PDB entry 8PSN | electron microscopy, 2.73 A resolution | chains C and S of the 6 polymer chains in the assembly

== Chain C ==
Name: RNA-dependent RNA polymerase
Source organism: Tilapia lake virus
Reference sequence: A0A7G3S745 (A0A7G3S745_9VIRU); residues 1-457 here = UniProt positions 1-457
Sequence (478 residues; numbered 1 to 478; the number before each row is that of its first residue):
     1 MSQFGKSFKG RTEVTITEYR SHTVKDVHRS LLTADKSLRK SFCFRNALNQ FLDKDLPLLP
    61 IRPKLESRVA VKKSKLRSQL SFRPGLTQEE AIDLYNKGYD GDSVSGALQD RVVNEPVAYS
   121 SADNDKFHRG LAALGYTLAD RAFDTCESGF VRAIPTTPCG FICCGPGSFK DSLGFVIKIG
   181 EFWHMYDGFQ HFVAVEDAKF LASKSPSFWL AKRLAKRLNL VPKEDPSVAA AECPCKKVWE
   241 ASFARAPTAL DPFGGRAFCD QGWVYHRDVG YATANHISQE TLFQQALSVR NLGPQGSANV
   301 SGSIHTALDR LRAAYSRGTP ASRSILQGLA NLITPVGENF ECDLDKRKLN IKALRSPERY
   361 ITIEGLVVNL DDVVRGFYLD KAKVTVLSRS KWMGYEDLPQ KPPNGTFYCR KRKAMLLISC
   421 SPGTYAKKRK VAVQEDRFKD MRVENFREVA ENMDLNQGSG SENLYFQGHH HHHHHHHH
Not modelled in the structure: 430-478
Construct notes: conflict Lys391 (Arg in A0A7G3S745); expression tag (458-478)
Metal / ion sites: Zn2+ site 1: Cys146, Cys159, Cys163, Cys164; Zn2+ site 2: His184, His191, Cys233, Cys235
From the paper describing this entry:
  - contacts within the chain: Arg217-Asp251 (salt bridge), Arg217-Phe253, Arg217-Trp263

== Chain S ==
Molecule: 5' vRNA end - vRNA loop
Sequence (40 nucleotides; numbered -24 to 15; the number before each row is that of its first residue; numbers below 1 keep their minus sign (G-24 is residue -24)):
   -24 GCAAAUCUUU CUCACGUCCU GACUUGUGAG UAAAAUUUGG
Not modelled in the structure: -24 to 0

== Interface between chain C and chain S ==
Residue-residue contacts - 9 pairs, chain C then chain S:
  Val27(C) with U11(S), hydrogen bond to the base
  His28(C) with U11(S), base contact
  Arg29(C) with U11(S), hydrogen bond to the base; U12(S), base contact; U13(S), hydrogen bond to the sugar; G14(S), salt bridge to the phosphate
  Leu31(C) with U11(S), phosphate contact; U12(S), base contact
  Thr33(C) with U11(S), hydrogen bond to the phosphate
Other interface residues (no listed pair), chain C (6 interface residues in all): Ser37
Other interface residues (no listed pair), chain S (5 interface residues in all): A10

== In short ==
6 residues of chain C face 5 of chain S across their interface, with 4 hydrogen bonds and 1 salt bridge. Polar
pairs include Val27(C)-U11(S), Arg29(C)-U11(S) and Arg29(C)-U13(S). Cys146(C), Cys159(C), Cys163(C) and
Cys164(C) coordinate Zn2+ site 1. The paper reports contacts within the chain involving Arg217(C), Asp251(C)
and Phe253(C) among others.
Chain C is RNA-dependent RNA polymerase (Tilapia lake virus) and chain S is 5' vRNA end - vRNA loop; the
structure, Tilapia Lake Virus polymerase in vRNA initiation state (transcriptase conformation), was determined
by electron microscopy together with 8PSO, 8PSQ, 8PSS, 8PSU, 8PSX, 8PSZ and 6 further entries from the same
study.
